Entry 5FGE (X-ray diffraction, 2.60 A resolution); this record covers chains H and Z of the 28 polymer chains in the assembly.

Chain H:
Protein: Proteasome subunit beta type-2
From: Saccharomyces cerevisiae (strain ATCC 204508 / S288c)
Notes: EC 3.4.25.1
Reference sequence: P25043 (PSB2_YEAST); residues 1-232 here correspond to UniProt positions 30-261 (UniProt number = residue number + 29)
Chain sequence (232 residues; each row starts with the number of its first residue):
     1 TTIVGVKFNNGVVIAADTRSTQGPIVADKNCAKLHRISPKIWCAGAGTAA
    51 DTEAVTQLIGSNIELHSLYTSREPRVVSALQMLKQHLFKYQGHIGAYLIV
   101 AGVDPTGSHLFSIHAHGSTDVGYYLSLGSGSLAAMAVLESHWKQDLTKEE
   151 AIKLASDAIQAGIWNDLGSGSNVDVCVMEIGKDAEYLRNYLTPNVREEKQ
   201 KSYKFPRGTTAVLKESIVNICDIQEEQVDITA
Disordered / not traced: 223-232
Swiss-Prot annotation at these positions:
  - active site: Thr1 (Nucleophile)
Covalent attachments: CARFILZOMIB, bound form (3BV) linked to Thr1
Ligand contacts:
  - CARFILZOMIB, bound form (3BV; N-{(2S)-2-[(morpholin-4-ylacetyl)amino]-4-phenylbutanoyl}-L-leucyl-N-[(2R,3S,4S)-1,3-dihydroxy-2,6-dimethylheptan-4-yl]-L-phenylalaninamide), molecule 1: Arg19, Ser20, Thr21, Gln22, Ala27, Cys31, Lys33, Gly45, Ala46, Gly47, Thr48, Ala49, Thr52, Ser129, Gly168
  - CARFILZOMIB, bound form (3BV), molecule 2: His114, His116, Ser118, Asp120
What the authors report for this chain:
  - catalytic residues: Lys33 (proposed by the authors, not directly observed)

Chain Z:
Protein: Proteasome subunit beta type-6
From: Saccharomyces cerevisiae (strain ATCC 204508 / S288c)
Notes: EC 3.4.25.1
Reference sequence: P23724 (PSB6_YEAST); residues 1-222 here correspond to UniProt positions 20-241 (UniProt number = residue number + 19)
Chain sequence (222 residues; each row starts with the number of its first residue):
     1 QFNPYGDNGGTILGIAGEDFAVLAGDTRNITDYSINSRYEPKVFDCGDNI
    51 VMSANGFAADGDALVKRFKNSVKWYHFDHNDKKLSINSAARNIQHLLYGK
   101 RFFPYYVHTIIAGLDEDGKGAVYSFDPVGSYEREQCRAGGAAASLIMPFL
   151 DNQVNFKNQYEPGTNGKVKKPLKYLSVEEVIKLVRDSFTSATERHIQVGD
   201 GLEILIVTKDGVRKEFYELKRD
Bound ions: Mg2+: Thr192, Val198

Chain H / chain Z interface:
Residue-residue contacts (57):
  Arg19(H) - Ile196(Z)
  Arg19(H) - Asp222(Z)  salt bridge
  Pro24(H) - Arg194(Z)
  Pro24(H) - His195(Z)
  Pro24(H) - Ile196(Z)  hydrogen bond (backbone-backbone)
  Ile25(H) - Arg194(Z)
  Ile25(H) - His195(Z)
  Val26(H) - Glu193(Z)
  Val26(H) - Arg194(Z)  hydrogen bond (backbone-side chain)
  Val26(H) - Ile196(Z)  hydrophobic
  Ala27(H) - Arg194(Z)  hydrogen bond (backbone-side chain)
  Lys29(H) - Glu193(Z)  salt bridge
  Lys29(H) - Arg194(Z)
  Ile163(H) - Asp222(Z)
  Trp164(H) - Ile35(Z)
  Trp164(H) - Arg38(Z)  hydrogen bond (backbone-side chain)
  Trp164(H) - Arg221(Z)
  Trp164(H) - Asp222(Z)
  Asn165(H) - Tyr33(Z)
  Asn165(H) - Arg38(Z)
  Asp166(H) - Tyr33(Z)
  Asp166(H) - Asp222(Z)
  Leu167(H) - Arg28(Z)
  Leu167(H) - Ile30(Z)  hydrophobic
  Leu167(H) - Asp32(Z)
  Leu167(H) - Tyr33(Z)  hydrogen bond (backbone-backbone)
  Leu167(H) - Ile35(Z)  hydrophobic
  Leu167(H) - Ile196(Z)
  Gly168(H) - Tyr33(Z)
  Ser169(H) - Asp222(Z)
  Gly170(H) - Asp222(Z)
  Ser171(H) - Asp222(Z)  hydrogen bond (backbone-side chain)
  Asn194(H) - Lys220(Z)  hydrogen bond (backbone-side chain)
  Asn194(H) - Asp222(Z)
  Arg196(H) - Thr189(Z)  hydrogen bond
  Arg196(H) - Ser190(Z)  hydrogen bond
  Arg196(H) - Glu193(Z)
  Glu197(H) - Arg185(Z)  salt bridge
  Lys199(H) - Asp186(Z)
  Gln200(H) - Lys182(Z)
  Gln200(H) - Arg185(Z)
  Gln200(H) - Asp186(Z)  hydrogen bond (backbone-side chain)
  Lys201(H) - Glu179(Z)
  Lys201(H) - Asp186(Z)
  Tyr203(H) - Phe149(Z)
  Tyr203(H) - Gln153(Z)
  Tyr203(H) - Leu183(Z)
  Tyr203(H) - Asp186(Z)  hydrogen bond
  Phe205(H) - Asn152(Z)
  Phe205(H) - Gln153(Z)
  Phe205(H) - Gln159(Z)
  Arg207(H) - Pro162(Z)
  Gly208(H) - Pro162(Z)
  Thr209(H) - Gln159(Z)
  Thr209(H) - Tyr160(Z)  hydrogen bond (backbone-backbone)
  Ala211(H) - Tyr160(Z)  hydrophobic
  Ala211(H) - Gly166(Z)
Also at the interface, not in a pair above, chain H (32 interface residues in all): Thr21, Gly23, Asp28, Ser129, Pro206
Also at the interface, not in a pair above, chain Z (32 interface residues in all): Ser34, Leu145, Asn158, Glu161, Gly163

Overview:
Chain H and chain Z each contribute 32 residues to their interface; the contacts include 12 hydrogen bonds and
3 salt bridges. Polar pairs include Arg19(H)-Asp222(Z), Lys29(H)-Glu193(Z) and Glu197(H)-Arg185(Z). Chain H
binds CARFILZOMIB, bound form. Covalently linked CARFILZOMIB, bound form: at Thr1(H). From UniProt:
active-site residue Thr1(H) on chain H. The paper reports the catalytic residue Lys33(H).
Chain H is Proteasome subunit beta type-2 and chain Z is Proteasome subunit beta type-6, both from
Saccharomyces cerevisiae (strain ATCC 204508 / S288c); the structure, Yeast 20S proteasome beta5-H(-2)T-T1A
double mutant in complex with Carfilzomib, was determined by X-ray diffraction (same publication as 5CZ4,
5CZ5, 5CZ6, 5CZ7, 5CZ8, 5CZ9 and 16 further entries).
